PDB entry 8XHW | X-ray diffraction, 2.94 A resolution | chain A

Chain A:
Molecule: Bacteriorhodopsin-II-like protein
Source organism: Haloquadratum walsbyi DSM 16790
Reference sequence: Q18DH5 (BACRM_HALWD); numbering as in UniProt (aligned over 1-246)
Sequence (246 residues; row label = number of the first residue in the row):
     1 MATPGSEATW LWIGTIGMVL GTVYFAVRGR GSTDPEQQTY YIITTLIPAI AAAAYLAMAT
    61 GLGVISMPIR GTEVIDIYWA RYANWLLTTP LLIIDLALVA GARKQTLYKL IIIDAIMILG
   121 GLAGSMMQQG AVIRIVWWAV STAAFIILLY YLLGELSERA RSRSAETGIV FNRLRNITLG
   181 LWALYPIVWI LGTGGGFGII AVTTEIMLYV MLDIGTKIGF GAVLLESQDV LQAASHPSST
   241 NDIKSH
Not modelled in the structure: 1-5, 66-76, 230-246
Differences from the reference sequence: engineered mutation Asn84 (Asp in Q18DH5)
UniProt features mapped onto this chain:
  - modified residue: Lys217 (N6-(retinylidene)lysine)
Covalently attached groups: retinal (RET) linked to Lys217
Residues lining bound ligands: retinal (RET): Tyr82, Asn84, Trp85, Thr88, Thr89, Leu92, Met117, Ile118, Gly121, Trp138, Ser141, Thr142, Phe145, Trp182, Tyr185, Pro186, Trp189, Asp213, Thr216
What the authors report for this chain:
  - binding site for retinal: Lys217
  - mutagenesis - D84N: abolished binding to Mg2+

In short:
Retinal is covalently linked to Lys217. From the paper: a binding site for retinal at Lys217; D84N abolishes
binding to Mg2+.
Chain A is Bacteriorhodopsin-II-like protein (Haloquadratum walsbyi DSM 16790); the structure, Haloquadratum
walsbyi middle rhodopsin mutant - D84N, was determined by X-ray diffraction, deposited together with 9JWS.
